PDB entry 8OM4 | electron microscopy, 2.32 A resolution | chains P and r of the 34 polymer chains in the assembly

Chain P:
Protein: 37S ribosomal protein S16, mitochondrial
Source organism: Saccharomyces cerevisiae
UniProt: Q02608 (RT16_YEAST); residues 1-121 here = UniProt positions 1-121
Sequence (121 residues; row label = number of the first residue in the row):
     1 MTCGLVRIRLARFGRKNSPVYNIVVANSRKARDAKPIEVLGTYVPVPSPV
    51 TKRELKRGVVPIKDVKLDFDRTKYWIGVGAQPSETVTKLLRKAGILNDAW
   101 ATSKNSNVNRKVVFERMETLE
Not modelled in the structure: 1

Chain r:
Molecule: 15S mitochondrial rRNA
Source organism: Saccharomyces cerevisiae
Sequence (1647 nucleotides; numbered 1 to 1649; 2 numbers in that range are skipped by the numbering (no residue carries them; nothing is unmodelled there); the number before each row is that of its first residue):
     1 GUAAAAAAUUUAUAAGAAUAUGAUGUUGGUUCAGAUUAAGCGCUAAAUAA
    51 GGACAUGACACAUGCGAAUCAUACGUUUAUUAUUGAUAAGAUAAUAAAUA
   101 UGUGGUGUAAACGUGAGUAAUUUUAUUAGGAAUUAAUGAACUAUAGAAUA
   151 AGCUAAAUACUUAAUAUAUUAUUAUAUAAAAAUAAUUUAUAUAAUAAAAA
   201 GGAUAUAUAUAUAAUAUAUAUUUAUCUAUAGUCAAGCCAAUAAUGGUUUA
   251 GGUAGUAGGUUUAUUAAGAGUUAAACCUAGCCAACGAUCCAUAAUCGAUA
   301 AUGAAAGUUAGAACGAUCACGUUGACUCUGAAAUAUAGUCAAUAUCUAUA
   351 AGAUACAGCAGUGAGGAAUAUUGGACAAUGAUCGAAAGAUUGAUCCAGUU
   401 ACUUAUUAGGAUGAUAUAUAAAAAUAUUUUAUUUUAUUUAUAAAUAUUAA
   451 AUAUUUAUAAUAAUAAUAAUAAUAAUAUAUAUAUAUAAAUUGAUUAAAAA
   501 UAAAAUCCAUAAAUAAUUAAAAUAAUGAUAUUAAUUACCAUAUAUAUUUU
   551 UAUAUGGAUAUAUAUAUUAAUAAUAAUAUUAAUUUUAUUAUUAUUAAUAA
   601 UAUAUUUUAAUAGUCCUGACUAAUAUUUGUGCCAGCAGUCGCGGUAACAC
   651 AAAGAGGGCGAGCGUUAAUCAUAAUGGUUUAAAGGAUCCGUAGAAUGAAU
   701 UAUAUAUUAUAAUUUAGAGUUAAUAAAAU
   731 UAAUUAAAGAAUUAUAAUAGUAAAGAUGAAAUAAUAAUAAUAAUUAUAAG
   781 ACUAAUAUAUGUGAAAAUAUUAAUUAAAUAUUAACUGACAUUGAGGGAUU
   831 AAAACUAGAGUAGCGAAACGGAUUCGAUACCCGUGUAGUUCUAGUAGUAA
   881 ACUAUGAAUACAAUUAUUUAUA
   904 UAUAUAUUAUAUAUAAAUAAUAAAUGAAAAUGAAAGUAUUCCACCUGAAG
   954 AGUACGUUAGCAAUAAUGAAACUCAAAACAAUAGACGGUUACAGACUUAA
  1004 GCAGUGGAGCAUGUUAUUUAAUUCGAUAAUCCACGACUAACCUUACCAUA
  1054 UUUUGAAUAUUAUAAUAAUUAUUAUAAUUAUUAUAUUACAGGCGUUACAU
  1104 UGUUGUCUUUAGUUCGUGCUGCAAAGUUUUAGAUUAAGUUCAUAAACGAA
  1154 CAAAACUCCAUAUAUAUAAUUUUAAUUAUAUAUAAUUUUAUAUUAUUUAU
  1204 UAAUAUAAAGAAAGGAAUUAAGACAAAUCAUAAUGAUCCUUAUAAUAUGG
  1254 GUAAUAGACGUGCUAUAAUAAAAUGAUAAUAAAAUUAUAUAAAAUAUAUU
  1304 UAAUUAUAUUUAAUUAAUAAUAUAAAACAUUUUAAUUUUUAAUAUAUUUU
  1354 UUUAUUAUAUAUUAAUAUGAAUUAUAAUCUGAAAUUCGAUUAUAUGAAAA
  1404 AAGAAUUGCUAGUAAUACGUAAAUUAGUAUGUUACGGUGAAUAUUCUAAC
  1454 UGUUUCGCACUAAUCACUCAUCACGCGUUGAAACAUAUUAUUAUCUUAUU
  1504 AUUUAUAUAAUAUUUUUUAAUAAAUAUUAAUAAUUAUUAAUUUAUAUUUA
  1554 UUUAUAUCAGAAAUAAUAUGAAUUAAUGCGAAGUUGAAAUACAGUUACCG
  1604 UAGGGGAACCUGCGGUGGGCUUAUAAAUAUCUUAAAUAUUCUUACA
Not modelled in the structure: 1-11, 168-193, 210-215, 423-475, 546-547, 561-602, 764-768, 909-911, 1075-1078, 1529-1536
Ion coordination: K+ site 1: U19, G28, G29; K+ site 2: U19, C640, G641, A979; K+ site 3: G22, U985; Mg2+ site 1 near A33 (its only coordinating residue here); K+ site 4: G40, G664, U665; K+ site 5: C54, A55; Mg2+ site 2: A55, U56, G115; K+ site 6: U72, A73, G384, A385; Mg2+ site 3 near A110 (its only coordinating residue here); K+ site 7: G113, U114, C359; K+ site 8: G115, G117, A294; Mg2+ site 4: A116, G117, A294; 55 more Mg2+ sites not listed; 28 more K+ sites not listed

Interface between chain P and chain r:
Contacting residue pairs (72):
  Thr2(P) with A381(r), phosphate contact
  Cys3(P) with C141(r), hydrogen bond to the phosphate
  Gly4(P) with A140(r), phosphate contact; C141(r), hydrogen bond to the phosphate
  Leu5(P) with G138(r), base contact; A139(r), sugar contact; A140(r), sugar contact; C233(r), base contact
  Val6(P) with U232(r), sugar contact; C233(r), sugar contact
  Arg7(P) with A381(r), salt bridge to the phosphate; U382(r), salt bridge to the phosphate
  Arg9(P) with G380(r), hydrogen bond to the phosphate; A381(r), salt bridge to the phosphate
  Leu10(P) with U379(r), hydrogen bond to the sugar; G380(r), hydrogen bond to the phosphate
  Arg12(P) with C395(r), hydrogen bond to the phosphate; C396(r), salt bridge to the phosphate
  Arg15(P) with A50(r), phosphate contact; G51(r), phosphate contact
  Lys16(P) with A50(r), phosphate contact; G51(r), hydrogen bond to the phosphate; C396(r), phosphate contact
  Asn17(P) with A50(r), hydrogen bond to the phosphate; C396(r), hydrogen bond to the phosphate; A397(r), hydrogen bond to the phosphate
  Pro19(P) with A521(r), sugar contact
  Tyr21(P) with A378(r), hydrogen bond to the sugar; U379(r), sugar contact
  Asn27(P) with C233(r), hydrogen bond to the sugar; A234(r), hydrogen bond to the phosphate
  Ser28(P) with A381(r), sugar contact
  Arg29(P) with A110(r), hydrogen bond to the sugar; A111(r), sugar contact; A381(r), hydrogen bond to the phosphate; U382(r), salt bridge to the phosphate
  Lys30(P) with A111(r), phosphate contact; U317(r), salt bridge to the phosphate
  Ala31(P) with A111(r), phosphate contact; C112(r), phosphate contact
  Arg32(P) with U379(r), hydrogen bond to the base; U394(r), hydrogen bond to the sugar; C395(r), salt bridge to the phosphate
  Ala34(P) with A316(r), phosphate contact
  Lys35(P) with G315(r), phosphate contact; A316(r), hydrogen bond to the phosphate
  Ile37(P) with C233(r), phosphate contact
  Pro45(P) with A521(r), sugar contact
  Val46(P) with A520(r), sugar contact
  Pro47(P) with A520(r), phosphate contact
  Lys52(P) with U550(r), salt bridge to the phosphate
  Arg53(P) with U548(r), hydrogen bond to the phosphate; U549(r), salt bridge to the phosphate
  Lys63(P) with A521(r), salt bridge to the phosphate; U523(r), salt bridge to the phosphate
  Tyr74(P) with U232(r), sugar contact
  Trp75(P) with U232(r), sugar contact; C233(r), phosphate contact
  Gly77(P) with U142(r), sugar contact
  Val78(P) with G231(r), hydrogen bond to the base; U232(r), sugar contact
  Gly79(P) with C141(r), hydrogen bond to the sugar; U142(r), sugar contact
  Gln81(P) with C141(r), hydrogen bond to the phosphate; U142(r), sugar contact
  Ser83(P) with G380(r), hydrogen bond to the phosphate
  Thr85(P) with U379(r), hydrogen bond to the phosphate
  Lys88(P) with U523(r), salt bridge to the phosphate
  Lys104(P) with A387(r), salt bridge to the phosphate; G388(r), salt bridge to the phosphate; A524(r), base contact
  Arg110(P) with A524(r), salt bridge to the phosphate
Also at the interface, not in a pair above, chain P (46 interface residues in all): Asp33, Tyr43, Lys56, Val86, Asn105, Asn107
Also at the interface, not in a pair above, chain r (37 interface residues in all): A522, U545

In short:
46 residues of chain P face 37 of chain r across their interface; the contacts include 24 hydrogen bonds and
15 salt bridges. Among the polar pairs are Arg32(P)-U379(r), Val78(P)-G231(r) and Leu10(P)-U379(r). The K+
site 1 is built by U19(r), G28(r) and G29(r).
Here chain P is 37S ribosomal protein S16, mitochondrial and chain r is 15S mitochondrial rRNA, both from
Saccharomyces cerevisiae. Entry 8OM4 (Small subunit of yeast mitochondrial ribosome) was determined by
electron microscopy (same publication as 8OM2 and 8OM3).
